PDB entry 3J03 | electron microscopy, 4.80 A resolution (low resolution: residue-level contacts below are approximate; hydrogen-bond / salt-bridge calls are withheld) | chains A and P of the 16 polymer chains in the assembly

Chain A:
Protein: Lidless Mm-cpn
Source organism: Methanococcus maripaludis
Notes: fragment: Lidless Mm-cpn
Reference sequence: Q877G8 (Q877G8_METMP); the construct has insertions or renumbered stretches relative to UniProt, so the offset changes along the chain: 1-234 = UniProt 7-240; 241-491 = UniProt 269-519
Amino-acid sequence (491 residues; each row starts with the number of its first residue):
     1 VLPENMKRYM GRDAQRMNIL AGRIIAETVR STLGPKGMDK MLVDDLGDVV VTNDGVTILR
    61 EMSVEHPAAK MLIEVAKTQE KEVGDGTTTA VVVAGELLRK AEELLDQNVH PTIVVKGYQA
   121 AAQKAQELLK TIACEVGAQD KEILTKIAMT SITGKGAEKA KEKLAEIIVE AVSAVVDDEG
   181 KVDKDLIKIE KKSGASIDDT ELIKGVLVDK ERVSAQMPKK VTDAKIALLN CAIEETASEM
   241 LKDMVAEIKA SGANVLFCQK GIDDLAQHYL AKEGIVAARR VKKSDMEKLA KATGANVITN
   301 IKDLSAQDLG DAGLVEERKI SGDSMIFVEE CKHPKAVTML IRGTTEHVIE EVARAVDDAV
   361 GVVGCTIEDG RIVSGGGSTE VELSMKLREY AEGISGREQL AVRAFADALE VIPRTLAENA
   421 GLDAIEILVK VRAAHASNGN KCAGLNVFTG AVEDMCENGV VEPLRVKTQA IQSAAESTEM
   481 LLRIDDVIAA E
Construct notes: linker (235-240)

Chain P:
Protein: Lidless Mm-cpn
Source organism: Methanococcus maripaludis
Notes: fragment: Lidless Mm-cpn
Reference sequence: Q877G8 (Q877G8_METMP); the construct has insertions or renumbered stretches relative to UniProt, so the offset changes along the chain: 7366-7599 = UniProt 7-240; 7606-7856 = UniProt 269-519
Amino-acid sequence (491 residues; numbered 7366 to 7856; the number before each row is that of its first residue):
  7366 VLPENMKRYM GRDAQRMNIL AGRIIAETVR STLGPKGMDK MLVDDLGDVV VTNDGVTILR
  7426 EMSVEHPAAK MLIEVAKTQE KEVGDGTTTA VVVAGELLRK AEELLDQNVH PTIVVKGYQA
  7486 AAQKAQELLK TIACEVGAQD KEILTKIAMT SITGKGAEKA KEKLAEIIVE AVSAVVDDEG
  7546 KVDKDLIKIE KKSGASIDDT ELIKGVLVDK ERVSAQMPKK VTDAKIALLN CAIEETASEM
  7606 LKDMVAEIKA SGANVLFCQK GIDDLAQHYL AKEGIVAARR VKKSDMEKLA KATGANVITN
  7666 IKDLSAQDLG DAGLVEERKI SGDSMIFVEE CKHPKAVTML IRGTTEHVIE EVARAVDDAV
  7726 GVVGCTIEDG RIVSGGGSTE VELSMKLREY AEGISGREQL AVRAFADALE VIPRTLAENA
  7786 GLDAIEILVK VRAAHASNGN KCAGLNVFTG AVEDMCENGV VEPLRVKTQA IQSAAESTEM
  7846 LLRIDDVIAA E
Construct notes: linker (7600-7605)

Interface between chain A and chain P:
Contacting residue pairs (18; chain A residue first):
  Arg12(A) with Arg7388(P)
  Arg16(A) with Arg7381(P); Arg7388(P)
  Arg23(A) with Arg7377(P); Arg7381(P)
  Arg99(A) with Glu7468(P)
  Glu103(A) with Arg7464(P); Glu7468(P)
  Gln107(A) with Arg7779(P)
  Asn108(A) with Glu7783(P)
  Arg397(A) with Asp7788(P); Ile7790(P); Glu7791(P)
  Arg414(A) with Gln7472(P)
  Glu418(A) with Asn7473(P)
  Asp423(A) with Arg7762(P)
  Ile425(A) with Arg7762(P)
  Glu426(A) with Arg7762(P)
Also at the interface, not in a pair above, chain A (15 interface residues in all): Leu20, Asp106
Also at the interface, not in a pair above, chain P (15 interface residues in all): Leu7385, Asp7471

Overview:
Chain A and chain P each contribute 15 residues to their interface.
Chain A and chain P are both Lidless Mm-cpn (Methanococcus maripaludis); the structure, Lidless Mm-cpn in the
closed state with ATP/AlFx, was determined by electron microscopy (same publication as 3J02).
